PDB entry 7WJU | electron microscopy, 2.69 A resolution | chains A and B of the 5 polymer chains in the assembly

Chain A (and B):
Name: OrfB_Zn_ribbon domain-containing protein
From: Acidibacillus sulfuroxidans
Notes: chain B of this document is another copy of the same molecule, construct and numbering; everything in this record applies to it too
Reference sequence: A0A2U3D0N8 (A0A2U3D0N8_9BACL); numbering as in UniProt (aligned over 1-422)
Chain sequence (422 residues; numbered 1 to 422; the number before each row is that of its first residue):
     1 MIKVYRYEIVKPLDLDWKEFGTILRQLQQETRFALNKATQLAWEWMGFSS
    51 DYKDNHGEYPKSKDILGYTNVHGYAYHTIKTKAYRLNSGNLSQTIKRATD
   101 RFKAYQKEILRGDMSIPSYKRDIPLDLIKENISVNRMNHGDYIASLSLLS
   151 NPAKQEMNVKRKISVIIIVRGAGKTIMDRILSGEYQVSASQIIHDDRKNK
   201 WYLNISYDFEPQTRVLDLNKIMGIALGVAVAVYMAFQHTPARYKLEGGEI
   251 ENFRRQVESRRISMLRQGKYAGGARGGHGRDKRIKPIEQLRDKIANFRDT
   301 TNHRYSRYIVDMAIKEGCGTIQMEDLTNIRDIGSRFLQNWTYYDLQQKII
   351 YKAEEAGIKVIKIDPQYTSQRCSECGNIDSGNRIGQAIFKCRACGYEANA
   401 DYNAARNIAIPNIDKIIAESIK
Disordered / not traced: 265-275, 419-422 (chain B: 1, 57-65, 211-422)
Differences from the reference sequence: conflict Ala-225 (Asp in A0A2U3D0N8)
Curated features (UniProtKB/Swiss-Prot):
  - region: Gln-212 to Lys-220 (Linker), Arg-371 to Asn-399 (Target nucleic acid-binding (TNB)), Ala-400 to Ser-420 (RuvC-II)
  - active site: Glu-324, Asp-401
  - binding site (Zn(2+)): Cys-372, Cys-375, Cys-391, Cys-394

Interface between chain A and chain B:
Contacting residue pairs - 46 pairs, chain A then chain B:
  Arg-32(A) / Gly-112(B)
  Arg-32(A) / Asp-113(B)  salt bridge
  Phe-33(A) / Arg-111(B)
  Phe-33(A) / Gly-112(B)
  Asn-36(A) / Gly-112(B)  hydrogen bond (side chain-backbone)
  Asn-36(A) / Asp-113(B)
  Asn-36(A) / Met-114(B)
  Asn-36(A) / Ser-115(B)
  Lys-37(A) / Ile-109(B)  hydrogen bond (side chain-backbone)
  Lys-37(A) / Leu-110(B)  hydrogen bond (side chain-backbone)
  Gln-40(A) / Trp-43(B)
  Gln-40(A) / Ile-109(B)  hydrogen bond (side chain-backbone)
  Gln-40(A) / Met-114(B)  hydrogen bond (side chain-backbone)
  Gln-40(A) / Ser-115(B)
  Gln-40(A) / Ile-116(B)
  Trp-43(A) / Gln-40(B)
  Trp-43(A) / Trp-43(B)  hydrophobic
  Trp-43(A) / Ile-116(B)  hydrophobic
  Glu-44(A) / Trp-43(B)  hydrogen bond
  Glu-44(A) / Ser-49(B)
  Glu-44(A) / Ser-50(B)  hydrogen bond
  Glu-44(A) / Tyr-52(B)  hydrogen bond
  Glu-44(A) / Lys-53(B)  salt bridge
  Trp-45(A) / Tyr-52(B)
  Phe-48(A) / Tyr-52(B)  hydrophobic
  Phe-48(A) / Lys-53(B)
  Phe-48(A) / His-56(B)
  Asp-51(A) / Lys-37(B)  salt bridge
  Tyr-52(A) / His-56(B)
  Ile-65(A) / Tyr-52(B)  hydrophobic
  Leu-66(A) / Tyr-52(B)  hydrophobic
  Tyr-74(A) / Ser-50(B)
  Tyr-74(A) / Tyr-52(B)
  Leu-110(A) / Arg-32(B)  hydrogen bond (backbone-side chain)
  Arg-111(A) / Arg-32(B)
  Arg-111(A) / Arg-121(B)  hydrogen bond (backbone-side chain)
  Gly-112(A) / Arg-32(B)
  Gly-112(A) / Lys-120(B)
  Gly-112(A) / Arg-121(B)  hydrogen bond (backbone-backbone)
  Ser-115(A) / Ser-118(B)  hydrogen bond
  Ile-116(A) / Ser-115(B)
  Ile-116(A) / Ile-116(B)  hydrophobic
  Ile-116(A) / Ser-118(B)  hydrogen bond (backbone-side chain)
  Pro-117(A) / Ser-115(B)  hydrogen bond (backbone-side chain)
  Ser-118(A) / Met-114(B)
  Ser-118(A) / Ser-115(B)  hydrogen bond
Other interface residues (no listed pair), chain A (26 interface residues in all): Thr-39, Leu-41, His-56, Asp-113, Tyr-119
Other interface residues (no listed pair), chain B (23 interface residues in all): Thr-39, Asp-51, Tyr-119

Summary:
26 residues of chain A face 23 of chain B across their interface, with 15 hydrogen bonds and 3 salt bridges.
Polar pairs include Arg-32(A)/Asp-113(B), Glu-44(A)/Lys-53(B) and Asp-51(A)/Lys-37(B). From UniProt:
active-site residues Glu-324(A) and Asp-401(A) and 4 Zn2+-binding residues on chain A.
Both chains are OrfB_Zn_ribbon domain-containing protein (Acidibacillus sulfuroxidans). Entry 7WJU (Cryo-EM
structure of the AsCas12f1-sgRNAv1-dsDNA ternary complex) was determined by electron microscopy.
